Entry 8PTA (X-ray diffraction, 2.41 A resolution); this record covers chain A.

== Chain A ==
Protein: Mitogen-activated protein kinase 8
Source organism: Homo sapiens
Notes: EC 2.7.11.24
Reference sequence: P45983 (MK08_HUMAN), isoform P45983-3; residue numbers follow UniProt; this construct covers 1-364
Chain sequence (366 residues; row label = number of the first residue in the row; numbers below 1 keep their minus sign (Gly-1 is residue -1)):
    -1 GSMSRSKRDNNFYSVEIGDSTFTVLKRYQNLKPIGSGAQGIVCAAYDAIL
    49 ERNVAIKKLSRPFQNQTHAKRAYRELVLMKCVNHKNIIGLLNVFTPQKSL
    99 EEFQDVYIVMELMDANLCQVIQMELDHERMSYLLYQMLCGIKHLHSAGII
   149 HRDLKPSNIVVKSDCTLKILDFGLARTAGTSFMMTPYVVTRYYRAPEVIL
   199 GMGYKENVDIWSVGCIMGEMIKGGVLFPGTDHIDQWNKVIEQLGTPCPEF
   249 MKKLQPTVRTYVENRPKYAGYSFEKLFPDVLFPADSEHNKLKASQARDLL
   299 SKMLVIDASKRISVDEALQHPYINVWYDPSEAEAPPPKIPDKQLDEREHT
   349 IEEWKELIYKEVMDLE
Disordered / not traced: -1 to 7, 176-177, 364
Covalently attached groups: compound CIF linked to Cys116
Construct notes: expression tag (-1 to 0); variant Ile208 (Leu in P45983)
Residues lining bound ligands: CIF (methyl (1R,3S)-1-methyl-3-[[3-[[3-methyl-4-[(4-pyridin-3-ylpyrimidin-2-yl)amino]phenyl]carbamoyl]phenyl]carbamoyl]-4-oxidanylidene-cyclohexane-1-carboxylate): Ile32, Ser34, Ala36, Gly38, Val40, Ala53, Met108, Glu109, Leu110, Met111, Asp112, Ala113, Asn114, Gln117, Gln120, Pro154, Ser155, Val158, Leu168, Tyr191, Glu217, Val223
UniProt features mapped onto this chain:
  - motif: Thr183 to Tyr185 (TXY)
  - active site: Asp151 (Proton acceptor)
  - binding site (ATP): Ile32 to Val40, Lys55
  - modified residue: Cys116 (S-nitrosocysteine), Thr183 (Phosphothreonine), Tyr185 (Phosphotyrosine)
What the authors report for this chain:
  - binding site for CIF: Cys116
  - mutagenesis - C116S: decreased binding to CIF

== Summary ==
Compound CIF is covalently linked to Cys116. From UniProt: active-site residue Asp151 and 10 ATP-binding
residues. From the paper: a binding site for CIF at Cys116; C116S reduces binding to CIF.
Chain A is Mitogen-activated protein kinase 8 (Homo sapiens); the structure, JNK1 covalently bound to BD837
cyclohexenone based inhibitor, was determined by X-ray diffraction together with 8PT8 and 8PT9 from the same
study.
